Entry 6NM6 (X-ray diffraction, 2.74 A resolution); this record covers chains G and H of the 8 polymer chains in the assembly.

[Chain G]
Name: Envelope glycoprotein gp120
Source organism: Human immunodeficiency virus 1
UniProt: Q2N0S6 (Q2N0S6_9HIV1); the construct lacks a stretch of the UniProt sequence and is renumbered around it, so the offset changes along the chain: 31-135 = UniProt 30-134; 144-184 = UniProt 135-175; 188-309 = UniProt 187-308; 312-321 = UniProt 309-318; 2 more segments
Amino-acid sequence (481 residues; numbered 31 to 513 plus 12 insertion-coded residues; 14 numbers in that range are skipped by the numbering (no residue carries them; nothing is unmodelled there); the number before each row is that of its first residue; a row labelled like 184A-184K holds insertion residues (184A, then the next letters in order)):
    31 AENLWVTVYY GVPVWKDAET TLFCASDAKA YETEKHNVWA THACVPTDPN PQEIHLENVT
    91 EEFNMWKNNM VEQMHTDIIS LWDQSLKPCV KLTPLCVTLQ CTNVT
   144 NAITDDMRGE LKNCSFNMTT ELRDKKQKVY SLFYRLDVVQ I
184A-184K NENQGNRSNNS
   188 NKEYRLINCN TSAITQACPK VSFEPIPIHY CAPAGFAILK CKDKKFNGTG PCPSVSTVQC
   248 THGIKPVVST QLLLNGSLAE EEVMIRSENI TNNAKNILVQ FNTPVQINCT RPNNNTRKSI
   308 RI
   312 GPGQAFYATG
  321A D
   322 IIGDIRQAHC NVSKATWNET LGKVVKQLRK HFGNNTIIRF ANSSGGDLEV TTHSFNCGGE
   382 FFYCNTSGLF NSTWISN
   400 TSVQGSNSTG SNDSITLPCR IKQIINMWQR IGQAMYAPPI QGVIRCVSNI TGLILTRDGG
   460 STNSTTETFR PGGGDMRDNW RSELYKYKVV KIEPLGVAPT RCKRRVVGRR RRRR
Unresolved in the structure: 31, 59-66, 144-150, 184A-184K, 400-410, 459-464, 506-513
Disulfide bonds: Cys54-Cys74, Cys119-Cys205, Cys126-Cys196, Cys131-Cys157, Cys218-Cys247, Cys228-Cys239, Cys296-Cys331, Cys378-Cys445, Cys385-Cys418
Glycans and other covalent adducts: glycan linked to Asn88, Asn262, Asn332; N-acetylglucosamine (NAG) linked to Asn133, Asn156, Asn160, Asn197, Asn234, Asn276, Asn295, Asn301, Asn363, Asn386, Asn448
Construct notes: engineered mutation Ala145 (Asn136 in Q2N0S6), Asn332 (Thr330 in Q2N0S6), Cys501 (Ala498 in Q2N0S6); expression tag (509-513)

[Chain H]
Name: 3H109L Fab heavy chain
Source organism: Homo sapiens
Notes: antibody fragment or engineered binder
Amino-acid sequence (244 residues; each row starts with the number of its first residue; a row labelled like 82A-82C holds insertion residues (82A, then the next letters in order)):
     1 QVQLQESGPG LVKPSETLSL TCTVSGGSIS NYYWSWIRQS PGKGLEWIGY ISDSESTNYN
    61 PSLKSRVIIS VDTSKNQLSL KL
82A-82C NSV
    83 TAADSAIYYC ARAQQGKR
100A-100R IYGMVSFGEFFYYYYMDV
   101 WGKGTTVTVS SASTKGPSVF PLAPSSKSTS GGTAALGCLV KDYFPEPVTV SWNSGALTSG
   161 VHTFPAVLQS SGLYSLSSVV TVPSSSLGTQ TYICNVNHKP SNTKVDKKVE PKSCDKGLEV
   221 LFQ
Unresolved in the structure: 126-131, 212-223
Disulfide bonds: Cys22-Cys92, Cys138-Cys194

[Interface between chain G and chain H]
Contacting residue pairs - 8 pairs, chain G then chain H:
  Asp325(G) with Tyr100B(H)
  Arg327(G) with Gly100C(H); Glu100I(H), salt bridge
  Gln328(G) with Phe100G(H); Glu100I(H), hydrogen bond (backbone-side chain)
  His330(G) with Met100D(H)
  Thr415(G) with Phe100G(H)
  Pro417(G) with Phe100G(H), hydrophobic
Also at the interface, not in a pair above, chain G (7 interface residues in all): Ile326

[Summary]
The interface between chain G and chain H involves 7 residues on one side and 5 on the other, with 1 hydrogen
bond and 1 salt bridge. Polar contacts include Arg327(G)-Glu100I(H) and Gln328(G)-Glu100I(H).
Chain G is Envelope glycoprotein gp120 (Human immunodeficiency virus 1) and chain H is 3H109L Fab heavy chain
(Homo sapiens); the structure, Crystal Structure of HIV-1 BG505 SOSIP.664 Prefusion Env Trimer Bound to N6
FR3-03 scFv in Complex ..., was determined by X-ray diffraction together with 6NNF and 6NNJ from the same
study.
